2F43 - chains A and B of the 3 polymer chains in the assembly; structure by X-ray diffraction, 3.00 A resolution.

Chain A:
Name: ATP synthase alpha chain, mitochondrial
From: Rattus norvegicus
Notes: EC 3.6.3.14
UniProtKB: P15999 (ATPA_RAT); residues 1-510 here correspond to UniProt positions 44-553 (UniProt number = residue number + 43)
Chain sequence (510 residues; each row starts with the number of its first residue):
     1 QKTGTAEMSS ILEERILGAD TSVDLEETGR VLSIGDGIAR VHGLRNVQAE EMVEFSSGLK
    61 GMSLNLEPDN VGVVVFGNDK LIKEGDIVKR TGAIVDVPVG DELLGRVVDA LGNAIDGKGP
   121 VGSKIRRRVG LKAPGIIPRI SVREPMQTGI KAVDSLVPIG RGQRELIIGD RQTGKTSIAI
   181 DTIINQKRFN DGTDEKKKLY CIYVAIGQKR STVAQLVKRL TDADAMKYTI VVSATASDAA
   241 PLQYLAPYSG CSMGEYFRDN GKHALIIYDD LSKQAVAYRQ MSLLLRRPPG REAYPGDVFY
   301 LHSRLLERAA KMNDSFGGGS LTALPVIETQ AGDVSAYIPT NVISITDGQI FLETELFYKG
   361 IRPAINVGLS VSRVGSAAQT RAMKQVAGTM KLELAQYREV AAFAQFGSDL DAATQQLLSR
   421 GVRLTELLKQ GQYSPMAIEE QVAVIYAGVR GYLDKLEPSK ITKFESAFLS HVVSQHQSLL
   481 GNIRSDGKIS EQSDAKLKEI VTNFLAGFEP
Unresolved in the structure: 1-22, 503-510
Curated features (UniProtKB/Swiss-Prot):
  - binding site (ATP): Q172, G174, K175, T176, S177, Q430, Q432
  - binding site (Mg(2+)): T176, D269
  - site: S370 (Required for activity)
  - modified residue: S10 (Phosphoserine), S22 (Phosphoserine), S33 (Phosphoserine), S63 (Phosphoserine), K80 (N6-acetyllysine), K83 (N6-acetyllysine), K89 (N6-acetyllysine), T91 (Phosphothreonine), K118 (N6-acetyllysine), S123 (Phosphoserine), K124 (N6-acetyllysine), S141 (Phosphoserine), R161 (Omega-N-methylarginine), K187 (N6-acetyllysine), K196 (N6-acetyllysine), K197 (N6-acetyllysine), K218 (N6-acetyllysine), K262 (N6-acetyllysine), K384 (N6-acetyllysine), K391 (N6-acetyllysine) and 5 more in UniProt
  - glycosylation: S33 (O-linked (GlcNAc) serine)
Metal / ion sites: Mg2+: T176 (together with ATP)
Small-molecule neighbours: ATP (adenosine-5'-triphosphate): D170, R171, Q172, T173, G174, K175, T176, S177, F357, R362, Q430, G431, Q432

Chain B:
Name: ATP synthase beta chain, mitochondrial
From: Rattus norvegicus
Notes: EC 3.6.3.14
UniProtKB: P10719 (ATPB_RAT); residues 1-479 here correspond to UniProt positions 51-529 (UniProt number = residue number + 50)
Chain sequence (479 residues; row label = number of the first residue in the row):
     1 SAAPKAGTAT GQIVAVIGAV VDVQFDEGLP PILNALEVQG RESRLVLEVA QHLGESTVRT
    61 IAMDGTEGLV RGQKVLDSGA PIKIPVGPET LGRIMNVIGE PIDERGPIKT KQFAPIHAEA
   121 PEFIEMSVEQ EILVTGIKVV DLLAPYAKGG KIGLFGGAGV GKTVLIMELI NNVAKAHGGY
   181 SVFAGVGERT REGNDLYHEM IESGVINLKD ATSKVALVYG QMNEPPGARA RVALTGLTVA
   241 EYFRDQEGQD VLLFIDNIFR FTQAGSEVSA LLGRIPSAVG YQPTLATDMG TMQERITTTK
   301 KGSITSVQAI YVPADDLTDP APATTFAHLD ATTVLSRAIA ELGIYPAVDP LDSTSRIMDP
   361 NIVGSEHYDV ARGVQKILQD YKSLQDIIAI LGMDELSEED KLTVSRARKI QRFLSQPFQV
   421 AEVFTGHMGK LVPLKETIKG FQQILAGDYD HLPEQAFYMV GPIEEAVAKA DKLAEEHGS
Unresolved in the structure: 400-405, 478-479
Curated features (UniProtKB/Swiss-Prot):
  - binding site (ADP): G159, V160, G161, K162, T163, V164
  - binding site (ATP): G159, G161, K162, T163, V164, R189
  - binding site (phosphate): G159, V160, G161, K162, T163
  - binding site (Mg(2+)): T163, E188
  - modified residue: K74 (N6-acetyllysine), K83 (N6-acetyllysine), K111 (N6-acetyllysine), K148 (N6-acetyllysine), K209 (N6-acetyllysine), K214 (N6-acetyllysine), T262 (Phosphothreonine), S365 (Phosphoserine), K376 (N6-acetyllysine), S383 (Phosphoserine), K430 (N6-acetyllysine), K435 (N6-acetyllysine), K472 (N6-acetyllysine), S479 (Phosphoserine)
  - glycosylation: S56 (O-linked (GlcNAc) serine)
Metal / ion sites: Mg2+: T163, R189 (together with ADP, vanadate)
Small-molecule neighbours:
  - ADP (adenosine-5'-diphosphate): A158, G159, V160, G161, K162, T163, V164, R189, Y345, P346, P417, F418, A421, F424
  - ATP (adenosine-5'-triphosphate): S355, R356, D359

Interface between chain A and chain B:
Residue-residue contacts (72; chain A residue first):
  L32(A) - H52(B)
  L32(A) - G54(B)
  S33(A) - H52(B)
  I34(A) - Q51(B)
  I34(A) - H52(B)  hydrogen bond (backbone-backbone)
  D36(A) - Q51(B)  hydrogen bond
  D36(A) - R274(B)  salt bridge
  D79(A) - I32(B)
  K83(A) - K5(B)
  K83(A) - L29(B)  hydrogen bond (side chain-backbone)
  K83(A) - H52(B)
  E84(A) - H52(B)  hydrogen bond (backbone-side chain)
  E84(A) - G54(B)  hydrogen bond (side chain-backbone)
  E84(A) - E55(B)
  E84(A) - S56(B)  hydrogen bond (side chain-backbone)
  E84(A) - T57(B)
  I115(A) - I124(B)
  D116(A) - I124(B)
  G117(A) - I124(B)
  R171(A) - F326(B)
  R171(A) - D352(B)  hydrogen bond (side chain-backbone)
  R171(A) - T354(B)
  Q172(A) - T354(B)
  Q172(A) - S355(B)  hydrogen bond (side chain-backbone)
  K209(A) - E294(B)
  K209(A) - A327(B)
  K209(A) - H328(B)
  K209(A) - R356(B)
  R210(A) - P121(B)
  R210(A) - F123(B)
  R210(A) - M126(B)
  R210(A) - E294(B)  hydrogen bond (backbone-side chain)
  S211(A) - M126(B)
  S211(A) - T297(B)
  V213(A) - F123(B)  hydrophobic
  A214(A) - F123(B)
  A214(A) - V128(B)
  Q215(A) - V128(B)  hydrogen bond (side chain-backbone)
  Q215(A) - Q130(B)  hydrogen bond
  V217(A) - F123(B)  hydrophobic
  K218(A) - V128(B)
  A236(A) - G290(B)
  A236(A) - E294(B)
  S237(A) - T291(B)
  S237(A) - E294(B)
  A240(A) - T287(B)
  K273(A) - A327(B)
  V276(A) - A286(B)  hydrophobic
  R279(A) - S277(B)  hydrogen bond
  R279(A) - A278(B)
  Q280(A) - P283(B)
  Q280(A) - T284(B)
  Q280(A) - T287(B)  hydrogen bond
  L283(A) - I275(B)
  L283(A) - P276(B)
  L283(A) - S277(B)
  L283(A) - P283(B)  hydrophobic
  L284(A) - P283(B)  hydrophobic
  R286(A) - G273(B)  hydrogen bond (side chain-backbone)
  R286(A) - I275(B)
  A293(A) - S277(B)
  E355(A) - Q379(B)  hydrogen bond (backbone-side chain)
  F357(A) - R372(B)
  Y358(A) - L351(B)  hydrogen bond (side chain-backbone)
  Y358(A) - R372(B)
  Y358(A) - Q375(B)
  Y358(A) - K376(B)
  K359(A) - K376(B)
  K359(A) - Q379(B)
  K359(A) - D380(B)  salt bridge
  R362(A) - R372(B)
  Q405(A) - I388(B)
Also at the interface, not in a pair above, chain A (47 interface residues in all): G35, N78, K80, I82, V107, Q208, T212, R219, T235, P289
Also at the interface, not in a pair above, chain B (52 interface residues in all): P31, L33, L53, E119, E122, T332, P350, D359, G373

Overview:
Chain A and chain B form an interface of 47 and 52 residues respectively; the contacts include 16 hydrogen
bonds and 2 salt bridges. Among the polar pairs are D36(A)-R274(B), K359(A)-D380(B) and D36(A)-Q51(B). ATP and
ADP are bound between chain A and chain B.
Here chain A is ATP synthase alpha chain, mitochondrial and chain B is ATP synthase beta chain, mitochondrial,
both from Rattus norvegicus. Entry 2F43 (Rat liver F1-ATPase) was determined by X-ray diffraction.
